Entry 9D49 (electron microscopy, 2.65 A resolution); this record covers chains A and E of the 12 polymer chains in the assembly.

[Chain A (and E)]
Protein: Fatty acid synthase subunit beta
Source organism: Saccharomyces cerevisiae
Notes: EC 2.3.1.86, 4.2.1.59, 1.3.1.9, 2.3.1.38, 2.3.1.39, 3.1.2.14; chain E of this document is another copy of the same molecule, construct and numbering; everything in this record applies to it too
Reference sequence: P07149 (FAS1_YEAST); numbering as in UniProt (aligned over 1-2051)
Amino-acid sequence (2051 residues; numbered 1 to 2051; the number before each row is that of its first residue):
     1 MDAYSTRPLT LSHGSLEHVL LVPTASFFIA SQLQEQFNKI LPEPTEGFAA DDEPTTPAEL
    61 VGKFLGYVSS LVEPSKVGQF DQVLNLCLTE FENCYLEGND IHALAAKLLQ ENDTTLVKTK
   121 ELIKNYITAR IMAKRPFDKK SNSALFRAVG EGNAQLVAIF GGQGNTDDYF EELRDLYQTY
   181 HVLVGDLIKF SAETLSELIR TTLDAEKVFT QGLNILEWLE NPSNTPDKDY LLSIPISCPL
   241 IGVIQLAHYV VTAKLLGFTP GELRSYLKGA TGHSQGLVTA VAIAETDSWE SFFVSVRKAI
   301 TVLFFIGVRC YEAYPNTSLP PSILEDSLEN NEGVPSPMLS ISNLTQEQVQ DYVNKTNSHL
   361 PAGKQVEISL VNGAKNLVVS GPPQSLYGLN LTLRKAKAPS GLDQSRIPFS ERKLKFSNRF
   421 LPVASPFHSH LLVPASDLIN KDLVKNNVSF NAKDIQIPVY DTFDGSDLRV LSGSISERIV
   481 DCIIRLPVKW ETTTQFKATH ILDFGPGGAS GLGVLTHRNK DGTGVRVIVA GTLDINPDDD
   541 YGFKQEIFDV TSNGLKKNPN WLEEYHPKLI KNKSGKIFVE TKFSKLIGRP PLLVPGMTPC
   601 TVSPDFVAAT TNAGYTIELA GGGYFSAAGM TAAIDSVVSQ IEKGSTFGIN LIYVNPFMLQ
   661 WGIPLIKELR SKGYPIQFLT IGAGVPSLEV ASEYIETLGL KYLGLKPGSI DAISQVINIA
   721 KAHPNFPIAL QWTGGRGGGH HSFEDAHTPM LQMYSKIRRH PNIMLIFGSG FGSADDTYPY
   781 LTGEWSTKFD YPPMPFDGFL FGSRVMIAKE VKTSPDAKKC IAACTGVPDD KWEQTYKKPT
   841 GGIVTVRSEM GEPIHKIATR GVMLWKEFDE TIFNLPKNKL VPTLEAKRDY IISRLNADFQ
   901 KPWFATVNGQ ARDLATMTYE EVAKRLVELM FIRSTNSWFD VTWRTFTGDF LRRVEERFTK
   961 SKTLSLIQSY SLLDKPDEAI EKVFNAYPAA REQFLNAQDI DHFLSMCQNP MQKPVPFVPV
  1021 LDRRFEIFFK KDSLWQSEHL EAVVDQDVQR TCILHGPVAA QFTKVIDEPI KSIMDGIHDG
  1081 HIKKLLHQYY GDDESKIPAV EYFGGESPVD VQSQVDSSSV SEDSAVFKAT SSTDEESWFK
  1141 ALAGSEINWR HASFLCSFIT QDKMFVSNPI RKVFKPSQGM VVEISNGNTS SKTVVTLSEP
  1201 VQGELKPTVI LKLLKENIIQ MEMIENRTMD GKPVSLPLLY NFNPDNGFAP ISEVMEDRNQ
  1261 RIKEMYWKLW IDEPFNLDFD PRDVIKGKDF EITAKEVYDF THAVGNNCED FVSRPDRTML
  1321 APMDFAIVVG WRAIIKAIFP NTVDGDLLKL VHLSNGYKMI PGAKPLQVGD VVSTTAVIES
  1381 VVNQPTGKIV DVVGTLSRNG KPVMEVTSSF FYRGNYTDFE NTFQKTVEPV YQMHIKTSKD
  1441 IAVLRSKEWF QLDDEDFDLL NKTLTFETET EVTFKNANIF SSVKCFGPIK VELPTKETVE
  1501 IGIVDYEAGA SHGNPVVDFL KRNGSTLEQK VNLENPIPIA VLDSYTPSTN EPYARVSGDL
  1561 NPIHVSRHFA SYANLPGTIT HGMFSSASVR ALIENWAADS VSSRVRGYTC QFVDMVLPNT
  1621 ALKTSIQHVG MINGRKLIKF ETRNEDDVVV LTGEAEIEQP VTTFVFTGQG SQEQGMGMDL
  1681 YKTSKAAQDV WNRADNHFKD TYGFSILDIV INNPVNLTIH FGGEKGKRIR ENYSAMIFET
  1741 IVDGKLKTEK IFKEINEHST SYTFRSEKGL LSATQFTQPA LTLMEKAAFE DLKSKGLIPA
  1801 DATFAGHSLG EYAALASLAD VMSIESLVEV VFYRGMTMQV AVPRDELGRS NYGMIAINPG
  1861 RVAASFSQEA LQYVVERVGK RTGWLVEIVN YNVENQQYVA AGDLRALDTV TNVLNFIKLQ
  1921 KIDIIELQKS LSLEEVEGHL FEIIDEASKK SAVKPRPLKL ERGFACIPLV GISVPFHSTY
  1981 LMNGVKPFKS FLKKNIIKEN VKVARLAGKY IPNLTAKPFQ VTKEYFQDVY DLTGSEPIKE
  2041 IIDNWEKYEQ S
Unresolved in the structure: 1-4, 75-77, 1110-1121, 1923-1933, 2051
Small-molecule neighbours: FMN (flavin mononucleotide): Pro595, Gly596, Met597, Thr598, Cys600, Ile652, Gly682, Ala683, Lys706, Thr733, Arg736, Gly737, Gly738, Gly739, Ser769, Gly770, Phe771, Leu800, Phe801, Gly802, Ser803, Met806, Leu1054, His1055, Gly1056, Ala1059
UniProt features mapped onto this chain:
  - active site: Ser274 (For acetyltransferase activity), Ser1808 (For malonyltransferase activity)
  - modified residue: Met1 (N-acetylmethionine), Thr733 (Phosphothreonine), Ser1121 (Phosphoserine)
  - cross-link: Lys1364 (Glycyl lysine isopeptide (Lys-Gly) (interchain with G-Cter in ubiquitin))

[Interface between chain A and chain E]
Pairs across the interface - 21 pairs, chain A then chain E:
  Phe28(A) - Arg7(E)
  Phe28(A) - Phe27(E)  hydrophobic
  Gln32(A) - Arg7(E)
  Gln32(A) - Pro8(E)
  Lys207(A) - Tyr1298(E)
  Tyr314(A) - Arg1314(E)
  Pro315(A) - Val1312(E)  hydrophobic
  Pro315(A) - Arg1314(E)  hydrogen bond (backbone-side chain)
  Thr317(A) - Asn1307(E)
  Thr317(A) - Glu1309(E)  hydrogen bond
  Thr317(A) - Val1312(E)
  Thr317(A) - Arg1314(E)  hydrogen bond
  Ser318(A) - Asn1307(E)  hydrogen bond (backbone-backbone)
  Ser318(A) - Asn1595(E)  hydrogen bond
  Leu319(A) - Asn1595(E)
  Pro320(A) - Asp1599(E)
  Pro321(A) - Asn1595(E)
  Pro321(A) - Trp1596(E)  hydrophobic
  Pro321(A) - Asp1599(E)
  Ser322(A) - Asp1599(E)  hydrogen bond
  Gly363(A) - Asp1316(E)
Other interface residues (no listed pair), chain A (15 interface residues in all): Asn316, Ala362, Leu431
Other interface residues (no listed pair), chain E (16 interface residues in all): Asp1299, Cys1308, Pro1315, Ser1600

[Summary]
15 residues of chain A face 16 of chain E across their interface; the contacts include 6 hydrogen bonds. Polar
pairs include Pro315(A)-Arg1314(E), Thr317(A)-Glu1309(E) and Thr317(A)-Arg1314(E). Ligands of chain A: flavin
mononucleotide. Curated annotation (UniProt) lists active-site residues Ser274(A) and Ser1808(A) on chain A.
Both chains are Fatty acid synthase subunit beta (Saccharomyces cerevisiae). Entry 9D49 (Atomic model of
triple mutant S. cerevisiae Fatty Acid Synthase (FAS) in complex with Palmitoyl-CoA (in ...) was determined by
electron microscopy together with 9P4V, 9P4W, 9D47, 9D48 and 9D4A from the same study.
